9FIL - chains A and B; structure by X-ray diffraction, 2.54 A resolution.

# Chain A
Name: NADH-quinone oxidoreductase subunit E
Organism: Aquifex aeolicus VF5
Notes: EC 7.1.1.-
Reference sequence: O66842 (NUOE_AQUAE); residue numbers follow UniProt; this construct covers 1-160
Amino-acid sequence (160 residues; each row starts with the number of its first residue):
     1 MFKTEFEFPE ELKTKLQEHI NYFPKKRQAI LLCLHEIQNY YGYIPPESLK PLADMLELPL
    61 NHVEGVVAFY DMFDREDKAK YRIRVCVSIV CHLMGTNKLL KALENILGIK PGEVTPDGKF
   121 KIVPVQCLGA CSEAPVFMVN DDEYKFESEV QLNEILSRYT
Not modelled in the structure: 1-4
Bound ions: Na+ site 1 near Asp71 (its only coordinating residue here); 2Fe-2S cluster Fe: Cys86, Cys91, Cys127, Cys131; Na+ site 2: Leu128, Glu143 (shared with Glu137(B) of chain B)
Ligand contacts: 2Fe-2S cluster (FES): Cys86, Ser88, Ile89, Val90, Cys91, Cys127, Leu128, Gly129, Ala130, Cys131, Val136
UniProt features mapped onto this chain:
  - binding site ([2Fe-2S] cluster): Cys86, Cys91, Cys127, Cys131

# Chain B
Name: NADH-quinone oxidoreductase subunit F
Organism: Aquifex aeolicus VF5
Notes: EC 7.1.1.-
Reference sequence: O66841 (NUOF_AQUAE); residues 1-426 here = UniProt positions 1-426
Amino-acid sequence (434 residues; numbered 1 to 434; the number before each row is that of its first residue):
     1 MRSYPAIPRI YAETTLNMLL KRAKKPRVHS IDEYLKDGGY QALEKALNMS PEEIIDWVDK
    61 STLRGRGGAG FPTGKKWKFA VQNPGPRYFI CNADESEPGT FKDRIIIERD PHLLIEGIII
   121 SSYAIGANEA YIYIRGEYPA GYYILRDAIE EAKKKGFLGK NILGSGFDLE IYVARGAGAY
   181 ICGEETALIE SLEGKRGHPR LKPPYPVQKG LWGKPTVVNN VKTIANVPFI ISMGWEEYRY
   241 IGPSDYAGPK LFPVSGKVKK PGVYELPMNT TLREVIFKYA GGTLGNKKVK AVFSGALDCF
   301 SSEELDIPMD YSPLGFGGTG TVIVLTEEDD IVEAALKIAE FYEHETCGQC TPCRVGCYEQ
   361 ANLLEKIYKG EATEQDWEGF DFVNRNIQPT SICGLGAVAG RLIRQTLEKF PEEWEKYRKK
   421 SASLPLAGHH HHHH
Not modelled in the structure: 419-434
Differences from the reference sequence: engineered mutation Lys222 (Glu in O66841); expression tag (427-434)
Bound ions: Na+ site 1 near Glu33 (its only coordinating residue here); Na+ site 2: Asp94, Ala179; Na+ site 3: Glu137 (shared with Leu128(A), Glu143(A) of chain A); 4Fe-4S cluster Fe: Cys347, Cys350, Cys353, Cys393; Na+ site 4 near Glu365 (its only coordinating residue here); Na+ site 5 near Asp376 (its only coordinating residue here)
Ligand contacts:
  - FNR (1-deoxy-1-(7,8-dimethyl-2,4-dioxo-3,4-dihydro-2H-benzo[g]pteridin-1-id-10(5h)-yl)-5-O-phosphonato-D-ribitol): Gly65, Arg66, Gly67, Gly68, Lys76, Asn92, Asp94, Glu95, Ser96, Tyr180, Ile181, Gly183, Glu184, Glu185, Val218, Asn219, Asn220, Thr223, Gly394, Leu395
  - NAD (nicotinamide-adenine-dinucleotide): Gly67, Gly68, Ala69, Phe71, Lys76, Phe79, Glu185, Lys202, Tyr205, Pro206, Val207, Val218, Leu297, Val398
  - 4Fe-4S cluster (SF4): Ile181, Pro199, Thr346, Cys347, Gly348, Gln349, Cys350, Cys353, Ser391, Ile392, Cys393, Leu395, Gly396
UniProt features mapped onto this chain:
  - binding site (NAD(+)): Gly65 to Gly74
  - binding site (FMN): Gly176 to Thr223
  - binding site ([4Fe-4S] cluster): Cys347, Cys350, Cys353, Cys393

# Interface between chain A and chain B
Contacting residue pairs - 99 pairs, chain A then chain B:
  Tyr22(A) - Arg146(B)
  Tyr22(A) - Ile171(B)
  Tyr22(A) - Tyr172(B)
  Tyr22(A) - Val173(B)  hydrogen bond (side chain-backbone)
  Phe23(A) - Val173(B)
  Phe23(A) - Ala174(B)  hydrophobic
  Pro24(A) - Glu129(B)
  Pro24(A) - Tyr131(B)
  Pro24(A) - Tyr172(B)
  Lys25(A) - Trp212(B)
  Arg27(A) - Glu193(B)
  Arg27(A) - Gly194(B)
  Arg27(A) - Trp212(B)
  Gln28(A) - Tyr131(B)
  Gln28(A) - Leu192(B)  hydrogen bond (side chain-backbone)
  Gln28(A) - Trp212(B)
  Ile30(A) - Gly194(B)
  Leu31(A) - Arg175(B)
  Leu31(A) - Ser191(B)
  Leu32(A) - Tyr142(B)
  Leu32(A) - Arg175(B)
  His35(A) - Arg175(B)
  His35(A) - Gly176(B)  hydrogen bond (side chain-backbone)
  His35(A) - Ala177(B)
  His62(A) - Gly194(B)  hydrogen bond (side chain-backbone)
  His62(A) - Lys195(B)
  Gly65(A) - Arg196(B)
  Phe69(A) - Ala179(B)  hydrophobic
  Phe69(A) - Ile181(B)  hydrophobic
  Phe69(A) - Arg196(B)
  Phe69(A) - Gly197(B)
  Phe69(A) - His198(B)
  Tyr70(A) - Ala177(B)
  Tyr70(A) - Cys182(B)
  Tyr70(A) - Ser191(B)  hydrogen bond
  Tyr70(A) - Lys195(B)  hydrogen bond (side chain-backbone)
  Tyr70(A) - Arg196(B)
  Tyr70(A) - Gly197(B)  hydrogen bond (side chain-backbone)
  Asp71(A) - Ala177(B)  hydrogen bond (backbone-backbone)
  Asp71(A) - Gly178(B)  hydrogen bond (backbone-backbone)
  Met72(A) - Gly136(B)
  Met72(A) - Glu137(B)
  Met72(A) - Ala177(B)  hydrogen bond (backbone-backbone)
  Met72(A) - Gly178(B)
  Phe73(A) - Ala177(B)  hydrophobic
  Val87(A) - Lys337(B)
  Ile89(A) - Pro98(B)  hydrophobic
  Ile89(A) - Ile323(B)  hydrophobic
  Ile89(A) - Ala334(B)  hydrophobic
  Val90(A) - Ser255(B)
  Val90(A) - Gly256(B)
  Val90(A) - Ile323(B)  hydrophobic
  His92(A) - Glu333(B)  salt bridge
  His92(A) - Lys337(B)
  Leu93(A) - Lys257(B)
  Leu93(A) - Leu325(B)  hydrophobic
  Leu93(A) - Asp329(B)
  Met94(A) - Gly256(B)
  Met94(A) - Lys257(B)
  Met94(A) - Leu284(B)  hydrophobic
  Gln126(A) - Phe341(B)
  Gln126(A) - His344(B)
  Gln126(A) - Glu345(B)
  Cys127(A) - Pro98(B)  hydrophobic
  Cys127(A) - Gly99(B)
  Cys127(A) - Arg135(B)  hydrogen bond (backbone-side chain)
  Leu128(A) - Arg104(B)
  Leu128(A) - Arg135(B)
  Leu128(A) - Glu137(B)
  Leu128(A) - Tyr138(B)
  Gly129(A) - Thr100(B)
  Gly129(A) - Phe101(B)
  Gly129(A) - Arg104(B)  hydrogen bond (backbone-side chain)
  Gly129(A) - Arg135(B)
  Gly129(A) - Tyr138(B)
  Ala130(A) - Phe101(B)
  Ala130(A) - Arg104(B)
  Cys131(A) - Gly99(B)  hydrogen bond (side chain-backbone)
  Cys131(A) - Thr100(B)
  Cys131(A) - Phe101(B)  hydrophobic
  Cys131(A) - Ser255(B)
  Ser132(A) - Ile10(B)
  Ser132(A) - Phe101(B)
  Ser132(A) - Pro261(B)
  Ser132(A) - Gly262(B)
  Glu133(A) - Pro8(B)
  Glu133(A) - Arg9(B)
  Glu133(A) - Ile10(B)
  Glu133(A) - Tyr11(B)
  Met138(A) - Glu137(B)
  Met138(A) - Pro139(B)
  Asp141(A) - Pro5(B)
  Asp141(A) - Pro139(B)
  Asp141(A) - Tyr143(B)
  Asp142(A) - Pro5(B)
  Asp142(A) - Ala6(B)  hydrogen bond (side chain-backbone)
  Glu143(A) - Ala6(B)  hydrogen bond (backbone-backbone)
  Glu143(A) - Pro8(B)
  Glu143(A) - Arg104(B)  salt bridge
Interface residues without a listed pair, chain A (38 interface residues in all): Val66, Ser88, Tyr144
Interface residues without a listed pair, chain B (66 interface residues in all): Ile7, Ser96, Glu97, Tyr133, Val254, Phe293, Val324, Ile338, Glu340, Cys347

# Overview
38 residues of chain A and 66 residues of chain B are in contact, with 15 hydrogen bonds and 2 salt bridges.
Polar pairs include His92(A)-Glu333(B), Glu143(A)-Arg104(B) and Tyr22(A)-Val173(B). Bound to chain A: 2Fe-2S
cluster. Bound to chain B: 4Fe-4S cluster, compound FNR and NAD.
Here chain A is NADH-quinone oxidoreductase subunit E and chain B is NADH-quinone oxidoreductase subunit F,
both from Aquifex aeolicus VF5. Entry 9FIL (Crystal Structure of reduced NuoEF variant E222K(NuoF) from
Aquifex aeolicus bound to NAD+) was determined by X-ray diffraction together with 9FDJ, 9FDK, 9FDV, 9FE0,
9FE5, 9FE7 and 6 further entries from the same study.
